4FC5 - chain A; structure by X-ray diffraction, 2.30 A resolution.

== Chain A ==
Protein: Putative uncharacterized protein
Organism: Thermococcus onnurineus
UniProtKB: B6YTD8 (B6YTD8_THEON); residue numbers follow UniProt; this construct covers 1-268
Chain sequence (270 residues; numbered 1 to 270; the number before each row is that of its first residue):
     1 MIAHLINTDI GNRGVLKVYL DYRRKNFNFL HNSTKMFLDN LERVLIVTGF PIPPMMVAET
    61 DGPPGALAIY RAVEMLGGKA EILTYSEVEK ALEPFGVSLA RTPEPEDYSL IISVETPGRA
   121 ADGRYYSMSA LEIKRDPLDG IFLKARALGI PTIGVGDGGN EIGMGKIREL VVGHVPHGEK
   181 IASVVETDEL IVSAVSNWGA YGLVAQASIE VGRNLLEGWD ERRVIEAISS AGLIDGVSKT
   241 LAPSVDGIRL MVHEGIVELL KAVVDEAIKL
Unresolved in the structure: 1-10, 270
Construct notes: expression tag (269-270)
Metal / ion sites: Zn2+ site 1: D21, H174; Zn2+ site 2: H31, E210; Zn2+ site 3: E59, D246; Zn2+ site 4: D61, D157, D246; Zn2+ site 5 near E106 (its only coordinating residue here); Zn2+ site 6: E115, D157, E161; Zn2+ site 7 near H177 (its only coordinating residue here)

== In short ==
D21 and H174 coordinate Zn2+ site 1. The Zn2+ site 2 is built by H31 and E210.
Chain A is Putative uncharacterized protein (Thermococcus onnurineus); the structure, Crystal Structure of
Ton_0340, was determined by X-ray diffraction (same publication as 4DWZ and 4DT3).
